6QG1 - chains M and K of the 16 polymer chains in the assembly; structure by electron microscopy, 4.25 A resolution (low resolution: residue-level contacts below are approximate; hydrogen-bond / salt-bridge calls are withheld).

== Chain M ==
Name: Eukaryotic translation initiation factor 2 subunit gamma
Organism: Saccharomyces cerevisiae (strain ATCC 204508 / S288c)
UniProt: P32481 (IF2G_YEAST); residues 1-527 here = UniProt positions 1-527
Sequence (527 residues; numbered 1 to 527; the number before each row is that of its first residue):
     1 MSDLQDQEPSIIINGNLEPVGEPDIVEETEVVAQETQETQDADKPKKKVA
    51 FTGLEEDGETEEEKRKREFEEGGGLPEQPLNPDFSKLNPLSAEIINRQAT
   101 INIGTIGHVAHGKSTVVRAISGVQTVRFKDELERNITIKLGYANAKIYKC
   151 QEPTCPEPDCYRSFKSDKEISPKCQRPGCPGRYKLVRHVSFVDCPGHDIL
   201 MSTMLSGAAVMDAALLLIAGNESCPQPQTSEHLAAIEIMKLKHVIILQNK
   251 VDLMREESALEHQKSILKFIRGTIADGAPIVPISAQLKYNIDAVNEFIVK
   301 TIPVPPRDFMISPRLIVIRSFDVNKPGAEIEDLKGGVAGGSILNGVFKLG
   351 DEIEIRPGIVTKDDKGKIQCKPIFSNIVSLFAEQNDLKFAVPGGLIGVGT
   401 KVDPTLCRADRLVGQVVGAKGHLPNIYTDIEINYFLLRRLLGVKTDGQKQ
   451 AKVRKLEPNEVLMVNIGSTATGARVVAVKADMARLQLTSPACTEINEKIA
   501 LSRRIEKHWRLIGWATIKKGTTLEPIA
Not modelled in the structure: 1-93, 129-131, 153-162, 364, 445-448, 520-527
Swiss-Prot annotation at these positions:
  - region: Gly107 to Ser114 (G1), Asn135 to Lys139 (G2), Asp193 to Gly196 (G3), Asn249 to Asp252 (G4), Ser284 to Gln286 (G5), Ala515 to Ala527 (Interacts with CDC123)
  - binding site (GTP): Ala110 to Thr115, Asn249 to Asp252, Ser284 to Gln286
  - modified residue: Thr60 (Phosphothreonine), Ser258 (Phosphoserine)

== Chain K ==
Name: Eukaryotic translation initiation factor 2 subunit alpha
Organism: Saccharomyces cerevisiae (strain ATCC 204508 / S288c)
UniProt: P20459 (IF2A_YEAST); residues 1-304 here = UniProt positions 1-304
Sequence (304 residues; numbered 1 to 304; the number before each row is that of its first residue):
     1 MSTSHCRFYENKYPEIDDIVMVNVQQIAEMGAYVKLLEYDNIEGMILLSE
    51 LSRRRIRSIQKLIRVGKNDVAVVLRVDKEKGYIDLSKRRVSSEDIIKCEE
   101 KYQKSKTVHSILRYCAEKFQIPLEELYKTIAWPLSRKFGHAYEAFKLSII
   151 DETVWEGIEPPSKDVLDELKNYISKRLTPQAVKIRADVEVSCFSYEGIDA
   201 IKDALKSAEDMSTEQMQVKVKLVAAPLYVLTTQALDKQKGIEQLESAIEK
   251 ITEVITKYGGVCNITMPPKAVTATEDAELQALLESKELDNRSDSEDDEDE
   301 SDDE
Not modelled in the structure: 1-2, 55-57, 175-181, 211-217, 266-304
Modified / non-standard residues: Ser52 (phosphoserine; SEP)
Swiss-Prot annotation at these positions:
  - modified residue (Phosphoserine): Ser52, Ser292, Ser294

== Chain M / chain K interface ==
Contacting residue pairs (34):
  Asp322(M) - Ala225(K)
  Asn324(M) - Leu222(K)
  Asn324(M) - Ala225(K)
  Lys325(M) - Leu222(K)
  Gly327(M) - Leu222(K)
  Ala328(M) - Leu222(K)
  Glu329(M) - Glu209(K)
  Ile330(M) - Ile201(K)
  Ile330(M) - Leu205(K)
  Ile330(M) - Val220(K)
  Ile330(M) - Leu222(K)
  Ile330(M) - Tyr228(K)
  Glu331(M) - Lys202(K)
  Glu331(M) - Leu205(K)
  Leu333(M) - Ile198(K)
  Leu333(M) - Leu222(K)
  Ile359(M) - Phe193(K)
  Val360(M) - Phe193(K)
  Thr361(M) - Phe193(K)
  Thr361(M) - Gly259(K)
  Phe374(M) - Tyr195(K)
  Lys401(M) - Tyr195(K)
  Lys401(M) - Glu196(K)
  Lys401(M) - Ile198(K)
  Val402(M) - Tyr195(K)
  Asp403(M) - Cys192(K)
  Asp403(M) - Ser194(K)
  Asp403(M) - Gly197(K)
  Thr405(M) - Val190(K)
  Thr405(M) - Cys192(K)
  Thr405(M) - Ala225(K)
  Leu406(M) - Phe193(K)
  Arg408(M) - Pro226(K)
  Arg411(M) - Phe193(K)
Interface residues without a listed pair, chain M (23 interface residues in all): Pro326, Gly335, Pro404
Interface residues without a listed pair, chain K (23 interface residues in all): Ser191, Lys221, Val223, Gly260, Val261

== Summary ==
The chain M/chain K interface involves 23 residues from each chain. Curated annotation (UniProt) lists 13
GTP-binding residues on chain M.
Chain M is Eukaryotic translation initiation factor 2 subunit gamma and chain K is Eukaryotic translation
initiation factor 2 subunit alpha, both from Saccharomyces cerevisiae (strain ATCC 204508 / S288c); the
structure, Structure of eIF2B-eIF2 (phosphorylated at Ser51) complex (model 2), was determined by electron
microscopy (same publication as 6QG0, 6QG2, 6QG3, 6QG5 and 6QG6).
